PDB entry 7Y64 | electron microscopy, 2.90 A resolution | chains A and D of the 6 polymer chains in the assembly

== Chain A ==
Molecule: Guanine nucleotide-binding protein G(i) subunit alpha-1
From: Homo sapiens
UniProtKB: P63096 (GNAI1_HUMAN); numbering as in UniProt (aligned over 1-354)
Amino-acid sequence (354 residues; row label = number of the first residue in the row):
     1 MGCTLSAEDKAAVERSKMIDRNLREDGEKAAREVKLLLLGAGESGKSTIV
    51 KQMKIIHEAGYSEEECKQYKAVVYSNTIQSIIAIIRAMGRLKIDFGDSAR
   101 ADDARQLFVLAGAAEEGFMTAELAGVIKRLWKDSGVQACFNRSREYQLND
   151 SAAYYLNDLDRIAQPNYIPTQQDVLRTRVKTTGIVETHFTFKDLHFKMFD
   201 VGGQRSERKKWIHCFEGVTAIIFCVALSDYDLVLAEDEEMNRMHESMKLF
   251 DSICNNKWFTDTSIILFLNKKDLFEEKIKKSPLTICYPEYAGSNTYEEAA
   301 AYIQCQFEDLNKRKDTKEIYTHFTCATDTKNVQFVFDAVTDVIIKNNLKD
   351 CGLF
Not modelled in the structure: 1-3, 55-182
Swiss-Prot annotation at these positions:
  - region: Lys-35 to Thr-48 (G1 motif), Asp-173 to Thr-181 (G2 motif), Phe-196 to Arg-205 (G3 motif), Ile-265 to Asp-272 (G4 motif), Thr-324 to Thr-329 (G5 motif)
  - binding site (GTP): Glu-43 to Thr-48, Ser-151, Leu-175 to Thr-181, Asp-200 to Gln-204, Asn-269 to Asp-272, Ala-326
  - binding site (Mg(2+)): Ser-47, Thr-181
  - modified residue: Arg-178 (ADP-ribosylarginine), Gln-204 (Deamidated glutamine), Cys-351 (ADP-ribosylcysteine)
  - lipidation: Gly-2 (N-myristoyl glycine), Cys-3 (S-palmitoyl cysteine)
  - natural variant: Gly-40 (G40C: In NEDHISB; G40R: In NEDHISB), Gly-45 (G45D: In NEDHISB), Thr-48 (T48I: In NEDHISB; T48K: In NEDHISB), Gln-52 (Q52P: In NEDHISB), Ser-75 (deletion: In NEDHISB; uncertain significance), Gln-172 (deletion: In NEDHISB), Asp-173 (D173V: In NEDHISB), Glu-186 to Phe-189 (deletion: In NEDHISB; uncertain significance), Cys-224 (C224Y: In NEDHISB), Lys-270 (K270N: In NEDHISB; K270R: In NEDHISB), Asp-272 (D272G: In NEDHISB), Ala-326 (A326P: In NEDHISB), 1 further natural variant entry in UniProt
  - mutagenesis: Gly-42 (G42R: Abolishes switch to an activated conformation and dissociation from beta and gamma subunits upon GTP binding. Abolishes interaction with RGS family members), Glu-116 (E116L: Enhances interaction (inactive GDP-bound) with RGS14), Gln-147 (Q147L: Enhances interaction (inactive GDP-bound) with RGS14), Glu-245 (E245L: Enhances interaction (inactive GDP-bound) with RGS14)

== Chain D ==
Molecule: C5a anaphylatoxin chemotactic receptor 1
From: Homo sapiens
UniProtKB: P21730 (C5AR1_HUMAN); residue numbers follow UniProt; this construct covers 1-330
Amino-acid sequence (339 residues; row label = number of the first residue in the row):
     1 MDSFNYTTPDYGHYDDKDTLDLNTPVDKTSNTLRVPDILALVIFAVVFLV
    51 GVLGNALVVWVTAFEAKRTINAIWFLNLAVADFLSCLALPILFTSIVQHH
   101 HWPFGGAACSILPSLILLNMYASILLLATISADRFLLVFKPIWCQNFRGA
   151 GLAWIACAVAWGLALLLTIPSFLYRVVREEYFPPKVLCGVDYSHDKRRER
   201 AVAIVRLVLGFLWPLLTLTICYTFILLRTWSRRATRSTKTLKVVVAVVAS
   251 FFIFWLPYQVTGIMMSFLEPSSPTFLLLKKLDSLCVSFAYINCCINPIIY
   301 VVAGQGFQGRLRKSLPSLLRNVLTEESVVRHHHHHHHHH
Not modelled in the structure: 1-21, 315-339
Differences from the reference sequence: expression tag (331-339)
Disulfides: Cys-109/Cys-188
Swiss-Prot annotation at these positions:
  - region: Asp-10 to Asp-18 (Required for CHIPS binding), Asp-21 to Ser-30 (Involved in C5a binding)
  - modified residue: Tyr-11 (Sulfotyrosine), Tyr-14 (Sulfotyrosine), Ser-314 (Phosphoserine), Ser-317 (Phosphoserine), Ser-327 (Phosphoserine)
  - glycosylation: Asn-5 (N-linked (GlcNAc...) asparagine)
  - mutagenesis: Asp-2 to Ser-30 (Strongly impairs C5a binding (45,000-fold)), Asp-2 to Leu-22 (Impairs C5a binding. Strongly impairs C5a binding; when associated with A-27), Asp-10 (D10A: Strongly impairs C5a binding; when associated with A-15; A-16; A-18 and A-21. Moderately impairs CHIPS binding. Strongly impairs CHIPS binding ...), Tyr-11 (Y11F: Weakly impairs CHIPS binding. Loss of CHIPS binding; when associated with F-14), Gly-12 (G12A: Moderately impairs CHIPS binding), Tyr-14 (Y14F: Weakly impairs CHIPS binding. Strongly impairs CHIPS binding. Loss of CHIPS binding; when associated with F-11), Asp-15 (D15A: Strongly impairs C5a binding; when associated with A-10; A-16; A-18 and A-21. Moderately impairs CHIPS binding. Strongly impairs CHIPS binding ...), Asp-16 (D16A: Strongly impairs C5a binding; when associated with A-10; A-15; A-18 and A-21), Asp-18 (D18A: Strongly impairs C5a binding; when associated with A-10; A-15; A-16 and A-21. Impairs CHIPS binding. Strongly impairs CHIPS binding ...), Asp-21 (D21A: Strongly impairs C5a binding; when associated with A-10; A-15; A-16 and A-18), Asp-27 (D27A: Strongly impairs C5a binding; when associated with 2-D--L-22 Del), Cys-144 (C144S: Fails to homodimerize), 3 further mutagenesis entries in UniProt
From the paper describing this entry:
  - mutagenesis - S171A: unchanged signaling with C5a anaphylatoxin
  - conformationally variable residues (side-chain flip): Trp-102, Ile-116, Met-120, Ile-124, Phe-251, Trp-255, Tyr-290, Asn-296, Tyr-300
  - mutagenesis - I116A/M120A, I116F: increased signaling
  - contacts within the chain: Phe-75/Tyr-300 (hydrophobic contact), Tyr-300/Phe-307, Tyr-300/Arg-310
  - mutagenesis - D282E: decreased signaling with C5a anaphylatoxin
  - mutagenesis - I91A, W102A, S171A, Q305A: decreased signaling

== Interface between chain A and chain D ==
Residue-residue contacts (26):
  Arg-32(A) with Gln-145(D); Asn-146(D), hydrogen bond (side chain-backbone); Arg-148(D), hydrogen bond (side chain-backbone); Gly-149(D)
  Lys-192(A) with Ile-142(D)
  Asp-193(A) with Asn-146(D), hydrogen bond (backbone-side chain)
  Leu-194(A) with Ile-142(D), hydrophobic; Gln-145(D)
  Lys-314(A) with Arg-233(D)
  Glu-318(A) with Arg-233(D), salt bridge
  Asp-341(A) with Arg-232(D), salt bridge
  Ile-343(A) with Gln-145(D)
  Ile-344(A) with Thr-235(D)
  Lys-345(A) with Ala-234(D)
  Asn-347(A) with Leu-137(D)
  Leu-348(A) with Val-138(D), hydrophobic; Thr-229(D)
  Lys-349(A) with Gln-305(D)
  Cys-351(A) with Arg-134(D); Leu-137(D), hydrophobic
  Gly-352(A) with Ala-303(D)
  Leu-353(A) with Thr-240(D), hydrogen bond (backbone-side chain); Val-243(D), hydrophobic
  Phe-354(A) with Thr-235(D); Ser-237(D); Lys-239(D)
Interface residues without a listed pair, chain A (22 interface residues in all): Val-34, Tyr-320, Phe-336, Thr-340, Asp-350
Interface residues without a listed pair, chain D (23 interface residues in all): Asn-71, Pro-141, Arg-236, Val-244
Interface features reported in the paper:
  - residue pairs: Lys-349(A)/Gln-305(D)
  - interface residues, chain D: Asn-71(D), Arg-134(D), Thr-240(D)

== Summary ==
22 residues of chain A and 23 residues of chain D are in contact; the contacts include 4 hydrogen bonds and 2
salt bridges. Polar pairs include Glu-318(A)/Arg-233(D), Asp-341(A)/Arg-232(D) and Arg-32(A)/Asn-146(D). The
paper describes a contact between Lys-349(A) and Gln-305(D). The paper reports that I91A, W102A and S171A of
chain D, among others, reduce signaling; interface residues Asn-71(D), Arg-134(D) and Thr-240(D); 7
substitutions were tested in all.
Here chain A is Guanine nucleotide-binding protein G(i) subunit alpha-1 and chain D is C5a anaphylatoxin
chemotactic receptor 1, both from Homo sapiens. Entry 7Y64 (Cryo-EM structure of C5a-bound C5aR1 in complex
with Gi protein) was determined by electron microscopy (same publication as 7Y65, 7Y66 and 7Y67).
